Entry 4Z7L (X-ray diffraction, 3.50 A resolution); this record covers chains A and B of the 3 polymer chains in the assembly.

[Chain A (and B)]
Molecule: Cas6b
From: Methanococcus maripaludis (strain C5 / ATCC BAA-1333)
Notes: chain B of this document is another copy of the same molecule, construct and numbering; everything in this record applies to it too
UniProt: A4FXZ3 (A4FXZ3_METM5); residue numbers follow UniProt; this construct covers 1-218
Sequence (218 residues; row label = number of the first residue in the row):
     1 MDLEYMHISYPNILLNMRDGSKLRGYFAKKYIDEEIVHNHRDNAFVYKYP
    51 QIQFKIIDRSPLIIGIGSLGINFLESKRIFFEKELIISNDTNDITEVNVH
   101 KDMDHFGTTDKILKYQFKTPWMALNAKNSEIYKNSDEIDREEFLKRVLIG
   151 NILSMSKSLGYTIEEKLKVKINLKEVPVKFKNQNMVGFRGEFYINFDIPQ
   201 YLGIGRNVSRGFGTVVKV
From the paper describing this entry:
  - mutagenesis - Y47A: decreased catalytic activity (citing earlier work)
  - mutagenesis - R24A, K29A: unchanged catalytic activity (citing earlier work)

[Chain A / chain B interface]
Pairs across the interface (25):
  Ile112(A) - Asp136(B)
  Ile112(A) - Ile138(B)  hydrophobic
  Asp136(A) - Ile112(B)
  Asp136(A) - Lys168(B)  salt bridge
  Glu137(A) - Lys170(B)  salt bridge
  Glu137(A) - Tyr193(B)  hydrogen bond
  Ile138(A) - Ile112(B)  hydrophobic
  Ile138(A) - Lys168(B)
  Ile138(A) - Val169(B)
  Ile138(A) - Lys170(B)
  Asp139(A) - Lys168(B)  salt bridge
  Glu141(A) - Glu141(B)
  Glu141(A) - Lys145(B)  salt bridge
  Glu141(A) - Lys170(B)
  Lys145(A) - Lys145(B)
  Lys168(A) - Asp136(B)  salt bridge
  Lys168(A) - Ile138(B)
  Lys168(A) - Asp139(B)  salt bridge
  Val169(A) - Ile138(B)
  Lys170(A) - Glu137(B)
  Lys170(A) - Ile138(B)
  Lys170(A) - Glu141(B)
  Asn172(A) - Asn172(B)
  Tyr193(A) - Glu137(B)  hydrogen bond
  Tyr193(A) - Ile138(B)  hydrophobic
Also at the interface, not in a pair above, chain A (13 interface residues in all): Ile194
Also at the interface, not in a pair above, chain B (13 interface residues in all): Glu142

[Summary]
Chain A and chain B each contribute 13 residues to their interface, with 2 hydrogen bonds and 6 salt bridges.
Polar pairs include Asp136(A)-Lys168(B), Glu137(A)-Lys170(B) and Asp139(A)-Lys168(B). From the paper: Y47A of
chain A reduces catalytic activity; R24A and K29A of chain A leave catalytic activity unchanged.
Both chains are Cas6b (Methanococcus maripaludis (strain C5 / ATCC BAA-1333)). Entry 4Z7L (Crystal structure
of Cas6b) was determined by X-ray diffraction, deposited together with 4Z7K.
